PDB entry 7MIZ | electron microscopy, 3.40 A resolution | chains f and h of the 100 polymer chains in the assembly

[Chain f (and h)]
Protein: PDI family protein
Source organism: Toxoplasma gondii
Notes: chain h of this document is another copy of the same molecule, construct and numbering; everything in this record applies to it too
UniProt: Q8MPF4 (Q8MPF4_TOXGO); residues 1-220 here = UniProt positions 1-220
Amino-acid sequence (220 residues; numbered 1 to 220; the number before each row is that of its first residue):
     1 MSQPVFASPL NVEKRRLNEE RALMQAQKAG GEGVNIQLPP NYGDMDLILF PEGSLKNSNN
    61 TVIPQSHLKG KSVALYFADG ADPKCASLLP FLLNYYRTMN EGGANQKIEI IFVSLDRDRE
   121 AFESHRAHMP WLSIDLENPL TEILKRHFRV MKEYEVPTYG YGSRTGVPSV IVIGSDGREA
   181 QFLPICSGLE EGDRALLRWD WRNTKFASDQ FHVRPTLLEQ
Disordered / not traced: 1, 30-34, 208-220

[Interface between chain f and chain h]
Residue-residue contacts (44; chain f residue first):
  N57(f) with V12(h)
  S58(f) with Y159(h), hydrogen bond
  N59(f) with P9(h); V12(h)
  S66(f) with L23(h)
  H67(f) with R16(h); E19(h), salt bridge; E20(h), salt bridge; L23(h)
  K69(f) with L38(h); P39(h)
  G70(f) with L38(h); P39(h)
  K71(f) with P39(h)
  L93(f) with Y159(h), hydrophobic; G160(h)
  Y96(f) with F6(h)
  R97(f) with V5(h); G160(h); Y161(h)
  N100(f) with S2(h), hydrogen bond (backbone-side chain); F6(h); Y42(h), hydrogen bond (backbone-side chain)
  E101(f) with S2(h); P4(h); V5(h); F6(h), hydrogen bond (side chain-backbone)
  G103(f) with Y42(h)
  A104(f) with N41(h); Y42(h)
  N105(f) with Q37(h); P39(h), hydrogen bond (side chain-backbone); P40(h); N41(h); Y42(h)
  Q106(f) with F6(h); R15(h); P39(h); Y42(h), hydrogen bond (backbone-side chain)
  A127(f) with Y159(h)
  H128(f) with Y159(h)
  M129(f) with Y159(h)
  P130(f) with A7(h), hydrophobic; Y159(h)
Also at the interface, not in a pair above, chain f (23 interface residues in all): T61, I63
Also at the interface, not in a pair above, chain h (23 interface residues in all): E13, P157

[In short]
The chain f/chain h interface involves 23 residues from each chain; the contacts include 6 hydrogen bonds and
2 salt bridges. Polar contacts include H67(f)-E19(h), H67(f)-E20(h) and S58(f)-Y159(h).
Chain f and chain h are both PDI family protein (Toxoplasma gondii); the structure, Atomic structure of
cortical microtubule from Toxoplasma gondii, was determined by electron microscopy.
